Entry 6MPI (X-ray diffraction, 3.33 A resolution); this record covers chains A and J of the 23 polymer chains in the assembly.

Chain A:
Molecule: 16S rRNA
From: Thermus thermophilus HB8
Sequence (1507 nucleotides; each row starts with the number of its first residue; note: 46 numbers in that range are skipped by the numbering (no residue carries them; nothing is unmodelled there); a row labelled like 190A-190L holds insertion residues (190A, then the next letters in order)):
     5 UGGAGAGUUUGAUCCUGGCUCAGGGUGAACGCUGGCGGCGUGCCUAAGAC
    55 AUGCAAGUCGUGCGGG
    73 CCGCGGGGUUUU
    88 ACUCCG
    95 UGGUC
   101 AGCGGCGGACGGGUGAGUAACGCGUGGGU
  129A G
   130 ACCUACCCGGAAGAGGGGGACAACCCGGGGAAACUCGGGCUAAUCCCCCA
   180 UGUGGACCCGC
190A-190L CCCUUGGGGUGU
   191 GUCCAAAGGGCUUU
   216 GCCCGCUUCCGGAUGGGCCCGCGUCCCAUCAGCUAGUUGGUGGGGUAAUG
   266 GCCCACCAAGGCGACGACGGGUAGCCGGUCUGAGAGGAUGGCCGGCCACA
   316 GGGGCACUGAGACACGGGCCCCACUCCUACGGGAGGCAGCAGUUAGGAAU
   366 CUUCCGCAAUGGGCGCAAGCCUGACGGAGCGACGCCGCUUGGAGGAAGAA
   416 GCCCUUCGGGGUGUAAACUCCUGAA
   442 CCCGGGACGAAACCCCCGACGA
   474 GGGGACUGACGGUACCGGG
   494 GUAAUAGCGCCGGCCAACUCCGUGCCAGCAGCCGCGGUAAUACGGAGGGC
   544 GCGAGCGUUACCCGGAUUCACUGGGCGUAAAGGGCGUGUAGGCGGCCUGG
   594 GGCGUCCCAUGUGAAAGACCACGGCUCAACCGUGGGGGAGCGUGGGAUAC
   644 GCUCAGGCUAGACGGUGGGAGAGGGUGGUGGAAUUCCCGGAGUAGCGGUG
   694 AAAUGCGCAGAUACCGGGAGGAACGCCGAUGGCGAAGGCAGCCACCUGGU
   744 CCACCCGUGACGCUGAGGCGCGAAAGCGUGGGGAGCAAACCGGAUUAGAU
   794 ACCCGGGUAGUCCACGCCCUAAACGAUGCGCGCUAGGUCUCUGGGUCU
   848 CCUGGGGGCCGAAGCUAACGCGUUAAGCGCGCCGCCUGGGGAGUACGGCC
   898 GCAAGGCUGAAACUCAAAGGAAUUGACGGGGGCCCGCACAAGCGGUGGAG
   948 CAUGUGGUUUAAUUCGAAGCAACGCGAAGAACCUUACCAGGCCUUGACAU
   998 GCUAGGAACCCGGGUGAAAGCCUGGGGUGCCCCGGGGAGCCCUAGCACAG
  1048 GUGCUGCAUGGCCGUCGUCAGCUCGUGCCGUGAGGUGUUGGGUUAAGUCC
  1098 CGCAACGAGCGCAACCCCCGCCGUUAGUUGCCAGCGGUUCGGCCGGGCAC
  1148 UCUAACGGGACUGCCCGCGAAA
  1171 GCGGGAGGAAGGAGGGGACGACGUCUGGUCAGCAUGGCCCUUACGGCCUG
  1221 GGCGACACACGUGCUACAAUGCCCACUACAAAGCGAUGCCACCCGGCAAC
  1271 GGGGAGCUAAUCGCAAAAAGGUGGGCCCAGUUCGGAUUGGGGUCUGCAAC
  1321 CCGACCCCAUGAAGCCGGAAUCGCUAGUAAUCGCGGAUCAGCAUGCCGCG
  1371 GUGAAUACGUUCCCGGGCCUUGUACACACCGCCCGUCACGCCAUGGGAGC
  1421 GGGCUCUACCCGAAGUCGCCGGG
  1446 AGCCUACGGG
  1459 CAGGCGCCGAGGGUAGGGCCCGUGACUGGGGCGAAGUCGUAACAAGGUAG
  1509 CUGUACCGGAAGGUGCGGCUGGAUCA
  1539 CUUUCU
Differences from the reference sequence: insertion (1540-1544)
Metal / ion sites: Mg2+ site 1 near G21 (its only coordinating residue here); Mg2+ site 2 near C48 (its only coordinating residue here); Mg2+ site 3 near A53 (its only coordinating residue here); Mg2+ site 4: G61, U62, G105; Mg2+ site 5: G69, G70, U98; Mg2+ site 6: A116, G117, G289; Mg2+ site 7: C121, G124, U125, G236; Mg2+ site 8: C174, C175; Mg2+ site 9 near A195 (its only coordinating residue here); Mg2+ site 10: G299, G558, U560; Mg2+ site 11 near A315 (its only coordinating residue here); Mg2+ site 12 near G326 (its only coordinating residue here); 47 more Mg2+ sites not listed
Ligand contacts: paromomycin (PAR): G1405, U1406, C1407, A1408, C1409, C1490, G1491, A1492, A1493, G1494, U1495, C1496

Chain J:
Protein: 30S ribosomal protein S10
From: Thermus thermophilus HB8
Reference sequence: Q5SHN7 (RS10_THET8); residues 1-105 here = UniProt positions 1-105
Sequence (105 residues; each row starts with the number of its first residue):
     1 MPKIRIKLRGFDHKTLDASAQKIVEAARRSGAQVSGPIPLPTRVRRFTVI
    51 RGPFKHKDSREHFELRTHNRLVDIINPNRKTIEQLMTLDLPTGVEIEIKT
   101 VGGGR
Disordered / not traced: 1-2, 101-105

How chain A and chain J interact:
Pairs across the interface (69):
  G963(A) - Phe54(J)  sugar contact
  A964(A) - Phe54(J)  sugar contact
  A964(A) - Lys55(J)  hydrogen bond to the phosphate
  A969(A) - Lys55(J)  salt bridge to the phosphate
  C970(A) - Lys57(J)  phosphate contact
  G971(A) - Lys57(J)  salt bridge to the phosphate
  C972(A) - Lys55(J)  sugar contact
  C972(A) - His56(J)  sugar contact
  C972(A) - Lys57(J)  salt bridge to the phosphate
  G973(A) - Ile50(J)  sugar contact
  G973(A) - Pro53(J)  sugar contact
  G973(A) - Phe54(J)  base contact
  G973(A) - Lys55(J)  hydrogen bond to the sugar
  A975(A) - Thr48(J)  base contact
  A975(A) - Arg60(J)  base contact
  G1058(A) - Pro53(J)  base contact
  C1059(A) - Arg51(J)  sugar contact
  C1059(A) - Pro53(J)  base contact
  C1060(A) - Arg51(J)  salt bridge to the phosphate
  C1060(A) - Gly52(J)  sugar contact
  C1060(A) - His56(J)  hydrogen bond to the sugar
  C1060(A) - Ser59(J)  phosphate contact
  G1061(A) - His56(J)  hydrogen bond to the sugar
  G1061(A) - Ser59(J)  hydrogen bond to the phosphate
  A1123(A) - Ser35(J)  phosphate contact
  A1123(A) - Gly36(J)  sugar contact
  A1123(A) - Pro37(J)  hydrogen bond to the sugar
  A1123(A) - Ile38(J)  sugar contact
  G1124(A) - Ser35(J)  phosphate contact
  G1124(A) - Gly36(J)  phosphate contact
  U1125(A) - Arg5(J)  hydrogen bond to the base
  U1125(A) - Asp73(J)  base contact
  U1150(A) - Pro39(J)  base contact
  U1150(A) - Leu40(J)  sugar contact
  U1150(A) - Pro41(J)  sugar contact
  A1151(A) - Pro39(J)  sugar contact
  A1151(A) - Leu40(J)  sugar contact
  A1151(A) - Pro41(J)  phosphate contact
  A1151(A) - Thr42(J)  hydrogen bond to the phosphate
  A1151(A) - Arg70(J)  hydrogen bond to the phosphate
  A1152(A) - His13(J)  sugar contact
  A1152(A) - Asp17(J)  sugar contact
  A1152(A) - His68(J)  salt bridge to the phosphate
  A1152(A) - Arg70(J)  salt bridge to the phosphate
  C1153(A) - His13(J)  phosphate contact
  C1189(A) - Arg51(J)  salt bridge to the phosphate
  G1197(A) - His56(J)  base contact
  G1198(A) - Pro53(J)  base contact
  G1198(A) - Phe54(J)  sugar contact
  G1198(A) - Lys55(J)  sugar contact
  U1199(A) - Phe54(J)  sugar contact
  G1202(A) - Pro53(J)  base contact
  G1253(A) - Val44(J)  phosphate contact
  C1254(A) - Arg43(J)  salt bridge to the phosphate
  C1254(A) - Val44(J)  phosphate contact
  C1254(A) - Arg45(J)  phosphate contact
  G1255(A) - Arg43(J)  base contact
  G1255(A) - Arg45(J)  salt bridge to the phosphate
  U1278(A) - Lys99(J)  base contact
  A1279(A) - Arg9(J)  salt bridge to the phosphate
  A1279(A) - Arg43(J)  base contact
  A1280(A) - Leu40(J)  sugar contact
  A1280(A) - Pro41(J)  sugar contact
  U1281(A) - Arg5(J)  hydrogen bond to the base
  C1366(A) - Arg60(J)  hydrogen bond to the sugar
  C1367(A) - Thr48(J)  hydrogen bond to the sugar
  C1367(A) - Arg60(J)  sugar contact
  C1367(A) - His62(J)  phosphate contact
  G1368(A) - His62(J)  salt bridge to the phosphate
Other interface residues (no listed pair), chain A (36 interface residues in all): A965, A1188
Other interface residues (no listed pair), chain J (36 interface residues in all): Lys7, Val34, Glu61, Leu71, Glu97

Summary:
Chain A and chain J each contribute 36 residues to their interface; the contacts include 12 hydrogen bonds and
11 salt bridges. Polar contacts include U1125(A)-Arg5(J), U1281(A)-Arg5(J) and G973(A)-Lys55(J). Bound to
chain A: paromomycin. G61(A), U62(A) and G105(A) coordinate Mg2+ site 4.
Here chain A is 16S rRNA and chain J is 30S ribosomal protein S10, both from Thermus thermophilus HB8. Entry
6MPI (Structure of the Thermus thermophilus 30S ribosomal subunit complexed with a 2-thiocytidine (s2C32) and
inosine (I34) ...) was determined by X-ray diffraction together with 6DTI, 6MKN and 6MPF from the same study.
